9MW8 - chains A and B of the 3 polymer chains in the assembly; structure by electron microscopy, 3.30 A resolution.

[Chain A]
Protein: AncD1D2
Source organism: synthetic construct
Amino-acid sequence (652 residues; row label = number of the first residue in the row):
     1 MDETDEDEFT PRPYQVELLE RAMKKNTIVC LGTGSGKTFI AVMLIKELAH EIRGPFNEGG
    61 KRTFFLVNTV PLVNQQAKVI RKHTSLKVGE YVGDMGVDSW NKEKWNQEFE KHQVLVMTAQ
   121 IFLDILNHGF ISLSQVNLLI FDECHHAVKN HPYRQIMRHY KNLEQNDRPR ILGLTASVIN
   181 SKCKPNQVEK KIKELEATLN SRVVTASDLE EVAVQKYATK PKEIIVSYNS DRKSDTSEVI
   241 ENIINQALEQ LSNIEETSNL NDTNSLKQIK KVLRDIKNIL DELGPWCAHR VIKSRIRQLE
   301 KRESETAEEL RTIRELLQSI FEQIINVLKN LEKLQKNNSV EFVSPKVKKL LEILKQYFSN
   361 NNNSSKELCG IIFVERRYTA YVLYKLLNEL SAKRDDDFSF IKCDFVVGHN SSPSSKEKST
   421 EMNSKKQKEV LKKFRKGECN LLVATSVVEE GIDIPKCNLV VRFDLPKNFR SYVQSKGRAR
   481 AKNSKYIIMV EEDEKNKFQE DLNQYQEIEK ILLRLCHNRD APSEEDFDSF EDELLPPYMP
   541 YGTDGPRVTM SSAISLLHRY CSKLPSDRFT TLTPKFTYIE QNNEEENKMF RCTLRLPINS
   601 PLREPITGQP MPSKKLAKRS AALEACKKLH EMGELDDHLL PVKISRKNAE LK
Not modelled in the structure: 1-5
Residues lining bound ligands: ADP (adenosine-5'-diphosphate): Asp7, Phe9, Thr10, Arg12, Gln15, Thr33, Gly34, Ser35, Gly36, Lys37, Thr38, Asp453
From the paper describing this entry:
  - binding site for the 27-nt RNA strand (chain B): Val70, His409

[Chain B]
Molecule: 27-nt RNA strand
Source organism: synthetic construct
Sequence (27 nucleotides; row label = number of the first residue in the row):
     1 AUACGUCCUG AUAGUUAGUA UCCAUCG

[Interface between chain A and chain B]
Pairs across the interface - 21 pairs, chain A then chain B:
  Val70(A) with U25(B), phosphate contact
  Gly93(A) with C26(B), hydrogen bond to the phosphate; G27(B), phosphate contact
  Asp98(A) with G27(B), phosphate contact
  Gln120(A) with U25(B), sugar contact; C26(B), hydrogen bond to the sugar
  Ile121(A) with C26(B), phosphate contact
  Glu375(A) with C22(B), sugar contact; C23(B), sugar contact
  Arg376(A) with C22(B), sugar contact
  Arg377(A) with C23(B), hydrogen bond to the phosphate; A24(B), phosphate contact
  Val407(A) with A24(B), phosphate contact
  Gly408(A) with A24(B), hydrogen bond to the phosphate
  His409(A) with U25(B), salt bridge to the phosphate
  Ser411(A) with G27(B), base contact
  Pro413(A) with G27(B), base contact
  Thr445(A) with C23(B), phosphate contact; A24(B), phosphate contact
  Val447(A) with A24(B), phosphate contact
  Ser613(A) with A17(B), phosphate contact
Interface residues without a listed pair, chain A (24 interface residues in all): Val92, Thr118, Lys184, Gln187, Asn410, Ser412, Ser446, Lys588
Interface residues without a listed pair, chain B (10 interface residues in all): A13, G14, U21

[Summary]
Chain A and chain B form an interface of 24 and 10 residues respectively, with 4 hydrogen bonds and 1 salt
bridge. Polar contacts include Gln120(A)-C26(B), Gly93(A)-C26(B) and Arg377(A)-C23(B). Chain A binds ADP. The
paper reports a binding site for the 27-nt RNA strand (chain B) at Val70(A) and His409(A).
Chain A is AncD1D2 and chain B is a 27-nt RNA strand, both from synthetic construct; the structure, Cryo-EM
structure of ancestral Dicer helicase bound to 27-bp dsRNA in post-hydrolysis closed state, was determined by
electron microscopy (same publication as 9MW6, 9MW7, 9MX3 and 9MX5).
